PDB entry 8AF3 | X-ray diffraction, 1.52 A resolution | chain A

[Chain A]
Molecule: Enoyl-CoA hydratase 2
Organism: Homo sapiens
Notes: EC 4.2.1.107, 4.2.1.119
Reference sequence: P51659 (DHB4_HUMAN); residues 2-120 here correspond to UniProt positions 618-736 (UniProt number = residue number + 616)
Chain sequence (120 residues; each row starts with the number of its first residue):
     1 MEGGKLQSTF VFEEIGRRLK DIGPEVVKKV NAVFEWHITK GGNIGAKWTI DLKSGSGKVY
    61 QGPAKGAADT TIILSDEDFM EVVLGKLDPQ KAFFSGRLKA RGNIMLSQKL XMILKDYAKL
Unresolved in the structure: 1-4
Modified positions: Q8X ((2R)-2-azanyl-3-[(6-pyridin-2-ylpyridin-3-yl)methylsulfanyl]propanal) at position 111
Construct notes: initiating methionine (1); conflict Q8X_111 (Gln727 in P51659)
Bound ions: Cu ion near Q8X_111 (its only coordinating residue here)
Ligand contacts: fragment of triton x-100 (TRT): Ile-15, Trp-36, Ile-50, Phe-79, Val-82, Pro-89, Gln-90, Phe-93, Phe-94, Leu-98, Ile-104, Met-105, Ser-107, Leu-110, Q8X_111
Swiss-Prot annotation at these positions:
  - motif: Ala-118 to Leu-120 (Microbody targeting signal)
  - binding site (substrate): Gln-90, Gln-108
  - modified residue: Lys-47 (N6-succinyllysine), Lys-53 (N6-acetyllysine), Lys-91 (N6-acetyllysine), Lys-109 (N6-succinyllysine)
What the authors report for this chain:
  - conformationally variable residues (helix shift): Asn-103 to Leu-120
  - binding site for fragment of triton x-100: Met-105 (from molecular simulation)
  - mutagenesis - V82A, Q108A, M112A, K115A: decreased catalytic activity
  - mutagenesis - F34A: decreased stability
  - mutagenesis - D88A: unchanged catalytic activity

[Summary]
Ligands of chain A: fragment of triton x-100. From UniProt: substrate-binding residues Gln-90 and Gln-108. The
paper reports a binding site for fragment of triton x-100 at Met-105; V82A, Q108A and M112A, among others,
reduce catalytic activity; 6 substitutions were tested in all.
Chain A is Enoyl-CoA hydratase 2 (Homo sapiens); the structure, Sterol carrier protein Artifical metalloenzyme
incorporating Q111C mutation coupled to 2,2'-bipyridine, was determined by X-ray diffraction together with
8AF2 from the same study.
